PDB entry 8FPI | electron microscopy, 2.52 A resolution | chains A and B of the 5 polymer chains in the assembly

# Chain A
Molecule: RNA-directed RNA polymerase L
Source organism: Human respiratory syncytial virus A2
Notes: EC 2.7.7.48, 3.6.1.-, 2.7.7.88, 2.1.1.375
UniProt: P28887 (L_HRSVA); numbering as in UniProt (aligned over 1-1460)
Chain sequence (1497 residues; row label = number of the first residue in the row; numbers below 1 keep their minus sign (Met-36 is residue -36)):
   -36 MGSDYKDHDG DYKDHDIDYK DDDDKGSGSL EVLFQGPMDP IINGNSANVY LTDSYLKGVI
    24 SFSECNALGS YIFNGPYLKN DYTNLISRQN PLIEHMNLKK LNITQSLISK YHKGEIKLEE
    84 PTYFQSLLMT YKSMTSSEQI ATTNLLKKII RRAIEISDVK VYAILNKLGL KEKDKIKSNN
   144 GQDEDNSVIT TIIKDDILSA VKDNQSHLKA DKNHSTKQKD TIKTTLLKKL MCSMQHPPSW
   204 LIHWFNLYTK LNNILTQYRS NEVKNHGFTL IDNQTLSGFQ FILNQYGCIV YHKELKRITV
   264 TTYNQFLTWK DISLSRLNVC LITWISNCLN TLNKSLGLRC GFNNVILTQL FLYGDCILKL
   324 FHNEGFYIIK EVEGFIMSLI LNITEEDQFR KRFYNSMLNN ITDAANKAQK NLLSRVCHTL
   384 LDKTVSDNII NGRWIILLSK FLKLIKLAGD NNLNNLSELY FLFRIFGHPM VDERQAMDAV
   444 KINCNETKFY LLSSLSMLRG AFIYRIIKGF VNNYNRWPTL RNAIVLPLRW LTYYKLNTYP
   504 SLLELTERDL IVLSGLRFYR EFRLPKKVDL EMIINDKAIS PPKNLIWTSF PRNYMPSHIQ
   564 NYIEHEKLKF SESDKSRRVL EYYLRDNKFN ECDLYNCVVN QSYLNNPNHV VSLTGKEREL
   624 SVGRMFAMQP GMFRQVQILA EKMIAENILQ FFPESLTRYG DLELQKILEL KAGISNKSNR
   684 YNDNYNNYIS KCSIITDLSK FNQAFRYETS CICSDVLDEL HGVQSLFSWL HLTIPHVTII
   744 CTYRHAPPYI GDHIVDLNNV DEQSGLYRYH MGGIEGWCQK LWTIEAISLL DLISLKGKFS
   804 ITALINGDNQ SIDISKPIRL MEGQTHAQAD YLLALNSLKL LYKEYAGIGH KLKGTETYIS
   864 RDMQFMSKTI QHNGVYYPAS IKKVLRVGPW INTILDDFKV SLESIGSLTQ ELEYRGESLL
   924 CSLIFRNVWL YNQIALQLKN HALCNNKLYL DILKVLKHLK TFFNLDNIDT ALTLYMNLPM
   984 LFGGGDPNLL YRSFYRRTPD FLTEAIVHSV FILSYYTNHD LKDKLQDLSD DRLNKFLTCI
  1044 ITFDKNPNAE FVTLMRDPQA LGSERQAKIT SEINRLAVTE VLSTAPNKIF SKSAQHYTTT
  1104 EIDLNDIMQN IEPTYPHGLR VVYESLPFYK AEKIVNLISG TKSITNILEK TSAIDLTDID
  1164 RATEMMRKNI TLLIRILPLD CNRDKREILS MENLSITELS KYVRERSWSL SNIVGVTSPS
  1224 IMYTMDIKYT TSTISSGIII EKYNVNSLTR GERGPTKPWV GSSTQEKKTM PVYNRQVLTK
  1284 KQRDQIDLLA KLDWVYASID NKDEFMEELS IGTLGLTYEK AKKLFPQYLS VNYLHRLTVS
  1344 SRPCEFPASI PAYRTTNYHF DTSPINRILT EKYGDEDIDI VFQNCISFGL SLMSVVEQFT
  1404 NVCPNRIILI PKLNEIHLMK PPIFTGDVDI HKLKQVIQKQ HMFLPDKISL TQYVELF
Unresolved in the structure: -36 to 10, 134-183, 618-628, 659-690
Sequence notes: initiating methionine (-36); expression tag (-35 to 0)
Curated features (UniProtKB/Swiss-Prot):
  - active site: His1338 (Nucleophile)
  - binding site (Mg(2+)): Asp700, Asp811
Residues lining bound ligands: Y6L (4-(2-aminopropan-2-yl)-N'-[4-(cyclopropyloxy)-3-methoxybenzoyl]-6-(4-fluorophenyl)pyridine-2-carbohydrazide): Pro1002, Gly1218, Val1219, Thr1220, Ser1221, Ile1241, Leu1337, His1338, Arg1345, Phe1349, Thr1365, Ile1368, Asn1369, Leu1372, Thr1373, Tyr1376, Gly1377, Asp1378, Glu1379, Asp1380, Ile1381, Asp1382, Ile1383, Val1384, Phe1385, Cys1388, Met1422
From the paper describing this entry:
  - binding site for Y6L: Pro1002, Gly1218, Ile1241, His1338, Arg1345, Thr1365, Ile1368, Ile1381, Val1384, Phe1385, Cys1388
  - conformationally variable residues (side-chain flip): His1338, Arg1339, Phe1385
  - catalytic residues: His1338 (citing earlier work)
  - specificity-determining residues: Cys1388
  - mutagenesis - H1338A/R1339A: decreased catalytic activity

# Chain B
Molecule: Phosphoprotein
Source organism: Human respiratory syncytial virus A2
UniProt: P03421 (PHOSP_HRSVA); numbering as in UniProt (aligned over 1-241)
Chain sequence (256 residues; row label = number of the first residue in the row):
     1 MEKFAPEFHG EDANNRATKF LESIKGKFTS PKDPKKKDSI ISVNSIDIEV TKESPITSNS
    61 TIINPTNETD DTAGNKPNYQ RKPLVSFKED PTPSDNPFSK LYKETIETFD NNEEESSYSY
   121 EEINDQTNDN ITARLDRIDE KLSEILGMLH TLVVASAGPT SARDGIRDAM IGLREEMIEK
   181 IRTEALMTND RLEAMARLRN EESEKMAKDT SDEVSLNPTS EKLNNLLEGN DSDNDLSLED
   241 FKGENKYFQG HHHHHH
Unresolved in the structure: 1-129, 229-256
Sequence notes: expression tag (242-256)
Curated features (UniProtKB/Swiss-Prot):
  - region: Met1 to Ser30 (Binding to monomeric RNA-free nucleoprotein), Ser39 to Thr57 (Important for viral particle assembly), Arg81 to Phe87 (Binding to host phosphatase PP1), Asp90 to Asp110 (Binding to protein M2-1), Leu216 to Ser232 (Binding to RNA-directed RNA polymerase L), Ser232 to Phe241 (Binding to the N-RNA complex)
  - site: Thr108 (Interaction with protein M2-1)
  - modified residue: Thr108 (Phosphothreonine), Ser116 (Phosphoserine), Ser117 (Phosphoserine), Ser119 (Phosphoserine), Ser232 (Phosphoserine), Ser237 (Phosphoserine)

# Chain A / chain B interface
Contacting residue pairs (78):
  Arg355(A) - Asp209(B)  hydrogen bond (side chain-backbone)
  Arg355(A) - Thr210(B)
  Arg355(A) - Ser211(B)  hydrogen bond (side chain-backbone)
  Arg355(A) - Val214(B)
  Asn358(A) - Val214(B)  hydrogen bond (side chain-backbone)
  Asn358(A) - Leu216(B)
  Ser359(A) - Val214(B)
  Leu361(A) - Leu216(B)  hydrophobic
  Leu361(A) - Ser220(B)
  Leu361(A) - Asn224(B)
  Leu361(A) - Leu227(B)  hydrophobic
  Asn362(A) - Val214(B)
  Asn362(A) - Ser215(B)  hydrogen bond (side chain-backbone)
  Asn362(A) - Leu216(B)
  Asn362(A) - Asn217(B)  hydrogen bond (side chain-backbone)
  Asn362(A) - Ser220(B)
  Thr365(A) - Asn217(B)
  Thr365(A) - Thr219(B)
  Thr365(A) - Ser220(B)
  Thr365(A) - Leu223(B)
  Asp366(A) - Asn217(B)  hydrogen bond
  Asn369(A) - Thr219(B)
  Ile398(A) - Leu226(B)  hydrophobic
  Leu401(A) - Leu223(B)  hydrophobic
  Ser402(A) - Leu226(B)
  Ser402(A) - Leu227(B)
  Lys406(A) - Leu226(B)  hydrogen bond (side chain-backbone)
  Lys444(A) - Arg163(B)
  Ile445(A) - Asn189(B)
  Asn448(A) - Pro159(B)
  Asn448(A) - Arg163(B)  hydrogen bond
  Glu449(A) - Asn189(B)  hydrogen bond
  Thr450(A) - Ser156(B)
  Thr450(A) - Arg167(B)  hydrogen bond
  Thr450(A) - Met187(B)  hydrogen bond (side chain-backbone)
  Lys451(A) - Val154(B)
  Lys451(A) - Ala155(B)
  Lys451(A) - Ser156(B)  hydrogen bond (backbone-backbone)
  Phe452(A) - Val154(B)
  Phe452(A) - Ala155(B)  hydrophobic
  Phe452(A) - Ile181(B)  hydrophobic
  Phe452(A) - Leu186(B)  hydrophobic
  Phe452(A) - Thr188(B)
  Phe452(A) - Arg197(B)  hydrogen bond (backbone-side chain)
  Tyr453(A) - Val153(B)
  Tyr453(A) - Val154(B)  hydrogen bond (backbone-backbone)
  Tyr453(A) - Ser156(B)
  Leu454(A) - Leu152(B)
  Leu454(A) - Val153(B)  hydrophobic
  Leu454(A) - Arg174(B)
  Leu455(A) - Leu152(B)  hydrogen bond (backbone-backbone)
  Ser456(A) - His150(B)
  Leu458(A) - Val154(B)  hydrophobic
  Arg709(A) - Ser156(B)
  Glu711(A) - Ser156(B)
  Glu711(A) - Ala157(B)  hydrogen bond (side chain-backbone)
  Glu711(A) - Ala169(B)
  Pro738(A) - Ile166(B)  hydrophobic
  Glu765(A) - Arg163(B)  salt bridge
  Arg771(A) - Arg163(B)  hydrogen bond (backbone-side chain)
  Tyr772(A) - Pro159(B)  hydrophobic
  Tyr772(A) - Arg163(B)
  Tyr772(A) - Asp164(B)
  Tyr772(A) - Gly165(B)  hydrogen bond (side chain-backbone)
  Met774(A) - Ala157(B)
  Met774(A) - Gly158(B)
  Met774(A) - Pro159(B)
  Met774(A) - Ile166(B)  hydrophobic
  Tyr834(A) - Asp212(B)  hydrogen bond (side chain-backbone)
  Leu838(A) - Thr210(B)
  Leu838(A) - Ser211(B)
  Leu838(A) - Asp212(B)
  Lys842(A) - Thr210(B)
  Tyr845(A) - Met206(B)  hydrophobic
  Tyr845(A) - Thr210(B)
  Lys846(A) - Asn200(B)
  Ala849(A) - Arg197(B)
  Lys854(A) - Asp190(B)
Interface residues without a listed pair, chain A (46 interface residues in all): Tyr357, Ile364, Trp397, Ile399, Leu405, His739, Leu841, Gly850
Interface residues without a listed pair, chain B (47 interface residues in all): Leu149, Thr151, Met177, Glu193, Ala194, Leu198, Glu202, Lys222

# Summary
46 residues of chain A and 47 residues of chain B are in contact; the contacts include 19 hydrogen bonds and 1
salt bridge. Polar pairs include Glu765(A)-Arg163(B), Arg355(A)-Asp209(B) and Arg355(A)-Ser211(B). Bound to
chain A: compound Y6L. The paper reports the catalytic residue His1338(A); H1338A/R1339A of chain A reduce
catalytic activity.
Here chain A is RNA-directed RNA polymerase L and chain B is Phosphoprotein, both from Human respiratory
syncytial virus A2. Entry 8FPI (Co-structure of the Respiratory Syncytial Virus RNA-dependent RNA polymerase
with MRK-1) was determined by electron microscopy together with 8FPJ from the same study.
